Entry 5AK7 (X-ray diffraction, 1.46 A resolution); this record covers chain A.

== Chain A ==
Molecule: Peptidylarginine deiminase
Source organism: Porphyromonas gingivalis
Notes: EC 3.5.3.-
UniProtKB: Q9RQJ2 (PAD_PORGI); numbering as in UniProt (aligned over 49-484)
Chain sequence (438 residues; row label = number of the first residue in the row):
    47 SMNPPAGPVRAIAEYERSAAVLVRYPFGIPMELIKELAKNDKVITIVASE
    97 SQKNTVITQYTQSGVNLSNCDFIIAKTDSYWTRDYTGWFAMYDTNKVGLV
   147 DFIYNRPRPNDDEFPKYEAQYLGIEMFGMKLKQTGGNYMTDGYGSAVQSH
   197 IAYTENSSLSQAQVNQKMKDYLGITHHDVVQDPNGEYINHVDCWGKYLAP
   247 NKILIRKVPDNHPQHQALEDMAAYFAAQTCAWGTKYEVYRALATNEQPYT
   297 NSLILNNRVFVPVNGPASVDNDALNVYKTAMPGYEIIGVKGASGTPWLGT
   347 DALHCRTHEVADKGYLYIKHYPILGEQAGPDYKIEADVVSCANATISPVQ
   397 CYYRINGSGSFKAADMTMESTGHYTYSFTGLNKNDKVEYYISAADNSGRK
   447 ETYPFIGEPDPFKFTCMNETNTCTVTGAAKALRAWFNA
Not modelled in the structure: 466-484
Construct notes: expression tag (47-48)
Metal / ion sites: Na+: Asp147, Phe148, Asp158
Ligand contacts: alanine / arginine: Trp127, Arg129, Asp130, Tyr150, Arg152, Arg154, Gly182, Tyr233, Ile234, His236, Asp238, Thr346, Asp347, Cys351
Curated features (UniProtKB/Swiss-Prot):
  - active site: Cys351 (Amidino-cysteine intermediate)
From the paper describing this entry:
  - binding site for arginine: Trp127, Asp130, Arg152, Arg154, Tyr233, Ile234, His236, Asp238, Cys351
  - catalytic residues: Asp130, His236, Asp238, Asn297, Cys351
  - mutagenesis - C351A: abolished catalytic activity
  - specificity-determining residues: Arg152, Arg154

== Overview ==
Bound to chain A: alanine / arginine. The Na+ site is built by Asp147, Phe148 and Asp158. UniProt lists
active-site residue Cys351. From the paper: catalytic residues Asp130, His236 and Asp238 among others; C351A
abolishes catalytic activity.
Chain A is Peptidylarginine deiminase (Porphyromonas gingivalis); the structure, Structure of wt Porphyromonas
gingivalis peptidylarginine deiminase, was determined by X-ray diffraction (same publication as 5AK8).
